Entry 2BOJ (X-ray diffraction, 1.80 A resolution); this record covers chains B and D of the 4 polymer chains in the assembly.

# Chain B (and D)
Name: Pseudomonas aeruginosa lectin II
From: Pseudomonas aeruginosa
Notes: chain D of this document is another copy of the same molecule, construct and numbering; everything in this record applies to it too
Reference sequence: Q9HYN5 (Q9HYN5_PSEAE); residues 1-114 here correspond to UniProt positions 2-115 (UniProt number = residue number + 1)
Chain sequence (114 residues; each row starts with the number of its first residue):
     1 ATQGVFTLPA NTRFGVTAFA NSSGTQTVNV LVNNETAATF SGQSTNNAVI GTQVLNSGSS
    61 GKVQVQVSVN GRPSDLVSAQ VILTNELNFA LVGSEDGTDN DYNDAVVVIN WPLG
Bound ions: Ca2+ site 1: Asn21, Asp101, Asn103, Asp104 (together with methyl beta-D-arabinopyranoside) (shared with Gly114(D) of chain D); Ca2+ site 2: Glu95, Asp99, Asp101, Asp104 (together with methyl beta-D-arabinopyranoside); Ca2+ site 3: Gly114 (together with methyl beta-D-arabinopyranoside) (shared with Asn21(D), Asp101(D), Asn103(D), Asp104(D) of chain D)
Ligand contacts: methyl beta-D-arabinopyranoside (ARW): Asn21, Ser22, Ser23, Glu95, Asp96, Gly97, Asp99, Asp101, Asn103, Asp104
From the paper describing this entry:
  - binding site for methyl beta-D-arabinopyranoside: Asn21, Ser23, Asp96, Thr98, Asp99, Asp101, Asp104, Gly114
  - specificity-determining residues: Thr45

# Interface between chain B and chain D
Pairs across the interface (58; chain B residue first):
  Arg13(B) - Thr45(D)  hydrogen bond (side chain-backbone)
  Arg13(B) - Asn46(D)  hydrogen bond
  Gly15(B) - Asn47(D)
  Thr17(B) - Phe19(D)
  Phe19(B) - Thr17(D)
  Asn21(B) - Leu113(D)
  Asn21(B) - Gly114(D)  hydrogen bond (side chain-backbone)
  Thr45(B) - Arg13(D)  hydrogen bond (backbone-side chain)
  Thr45(B) - Gly114(D)
  Asn46(B) - Arg13(D)  hydrogen bond
  Asn46(B) - Val54(D)
  Asn47(B) - Gly15(D)
  Asn47(B) - Asn110(D)  hydrogen bond
  Asn47(B) - Leu113(D)
  Val49(B) - Thr52(D)
  Val54(B) - Asn46(D)
  Val54(B) - Asn47(D)
  Val77(B) - Leu83(D)
  Val77(B) - Thr84(D)
  Ser78(B) - Leu83(D)
  Ala79(B) - Leu83(D)  hydrophobic
  Val81(B) - Val81(D)  hydrophobic
  Val81(B) - Leu91(D)  hydrophobic
  Leu83(B) - Val77(D)  hydrophobic
  Leu83(B) - Ser78(D)
  Leu83(B) - Ala79(D)  hydrophobic
  Thr84(B) - Val77(D)
  Thr84(B) - Tyr102(D)
  Glu86(B) - Asn100(D)
  Glu86(B) - Asp101(D)
  Leu87(B) - Gly93(D)
  Leu87(B) - Tyr102(D)
  Leu87(B) - Asn103(D)
  Phe89(B) - Leu91(D)  hydrophobic
  Phe89(B) - Val106(D)  hydrophobic
  Leu91(B) - Val81(D)  hydrophobic
  Leu91(B) - Phe89(D)  hydrophobic
  Gly93(B) - Leu87(D)
  Asn100(B) - Glu86(D)
  Asp101(B) - Glu86(D)
  Asp101(B) - Gly114(D)
  Tyr102(B) - Thr84(D)
  Tyr102(B) - Leu87(D)
  Asn103(B) - Leu87(D)
  Asn103(B) - Pro112(D)  hydrogen bond (side chain-backbone)
  Asn103(B) - Leu113(D)  hydrogen bond (side chain-backbone)
  Asn103(B) - Gly114(D)  hydrogen bond (side chain-backbone)
  Val106(B) - Phe89(D)  hydrophobic
  Val108(B) - Phe89(D)  hydrophobic
  Asn110(B) - Asn47(D)  hydrogen bond
  Pro112(B) - Asn103(D)  hydrogen bond (backbone-side chain)
  Leu113(B) - Asn21(D)
  Leu113(B) - Asn47(D)
  Leu113(B) - Asn103(D)
  Gly114(B) - Asn21(D)  hydrogen bond (backbone-side chain)
  Gly114(B) - Thr45(D)
  Gly114(B) - Asp101(D)
  Gly114(B) - Asn103(D)  hydrogen bond (backbone-side chain)
Other interface residues (no listed pair), chain B (34 interface residues in all): Ser22, Thr52, Val92
Other interface residues (no listed pair), chain D (34 interface residues in all): Ser22, Val49, Val92, Val108

# In short
Chain B and chain D each contribute 34 residues to their interface; the contacts include 13 hydrogen bonds.
Among the polar pairs are Arg13(B)-Thr45(D), Arg13(B)-Asn46(D) and Asn21(B)-Gly114(D). Chain B binds methyl
beta-D-arabinopyranoside. The paper reports a binding site for methyl beta-D-arabinopyranoside at Asn21(B),
Ser23(B) and Asp96(B) among others; the specificity determinant Thr45(B).
Both chains are Pseudomonas aeruginosa lectin II (Pseudomonas aeruginosa). Entry 2BOJ (crystal Structure of
pseudomonas aeruginosa lectin (PA-IIL) complexed with methyl-B-D-Arabinopyranoside) was determined by X-ray
diffraction together with 2BP6 from the same study.
